PDB entry 1RCE | X-ray diffraction, 2.40 A resolution | chain A

# Chain A
Name: L ferritin
Source organism: Rana catesbeiana
UniProtKB: P07797 (FRI3_RANCA); residues 0-172 here correspond to UniProt positions 1-173 (UniProt number = residue number + 1)
Amino-acid sequence (173 residues; numbered 0 to 172; the number before each row is that of its first residue; numbering starts at 0):
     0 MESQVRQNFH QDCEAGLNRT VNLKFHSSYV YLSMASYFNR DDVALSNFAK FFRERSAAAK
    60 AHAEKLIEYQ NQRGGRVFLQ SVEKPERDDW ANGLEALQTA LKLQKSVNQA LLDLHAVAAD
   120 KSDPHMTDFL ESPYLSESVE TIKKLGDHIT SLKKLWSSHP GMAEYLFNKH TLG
Not modelled in the structure: 0-1
Construct notes: engineered mutation A56 (Glu57 in P07797), A57 (Glu58 in P07797), A58 (Glu59 in P07797), A60 (Glu61 in P07797)
Residues lining bound ligands: trimethyl glycine (BET): F24, S27, Y28, L31, S55, K59, E63, V81
Swiss-Prot annotation at these positions:
  - binding site (Fe cation): H61

# Summary
Bound to chain A: trimethyl glycine. From UniProt: Fe cation-binding residue H61.
Chain A is L ferritin (Rana catesbeiana); the structure, Bullfrog red cell L ferritin sulfate/Mn/ph 6.3, was
determined by X-ray diffraction, deposited together with 1RCC, 1RCD, 1RCG and 1RCI.
